Entry 9GA5 (electron microscopy, 3.20 A resolution); this record covers chains B and C of the 4 polymer chains in the assembly.

Chain B:
Name: UvrABC system protein A
From: Mycobacterium tuberculosis
Reference sequence: P9WQK7 (UVRA_MYCTU); residues 1-953 here = UniProt positions 1-953
Amino-acid sequence (974 residues; each row starts with the number of its first residue; numbers below 1 keep their minus sign (Met-20 is residue -20)):
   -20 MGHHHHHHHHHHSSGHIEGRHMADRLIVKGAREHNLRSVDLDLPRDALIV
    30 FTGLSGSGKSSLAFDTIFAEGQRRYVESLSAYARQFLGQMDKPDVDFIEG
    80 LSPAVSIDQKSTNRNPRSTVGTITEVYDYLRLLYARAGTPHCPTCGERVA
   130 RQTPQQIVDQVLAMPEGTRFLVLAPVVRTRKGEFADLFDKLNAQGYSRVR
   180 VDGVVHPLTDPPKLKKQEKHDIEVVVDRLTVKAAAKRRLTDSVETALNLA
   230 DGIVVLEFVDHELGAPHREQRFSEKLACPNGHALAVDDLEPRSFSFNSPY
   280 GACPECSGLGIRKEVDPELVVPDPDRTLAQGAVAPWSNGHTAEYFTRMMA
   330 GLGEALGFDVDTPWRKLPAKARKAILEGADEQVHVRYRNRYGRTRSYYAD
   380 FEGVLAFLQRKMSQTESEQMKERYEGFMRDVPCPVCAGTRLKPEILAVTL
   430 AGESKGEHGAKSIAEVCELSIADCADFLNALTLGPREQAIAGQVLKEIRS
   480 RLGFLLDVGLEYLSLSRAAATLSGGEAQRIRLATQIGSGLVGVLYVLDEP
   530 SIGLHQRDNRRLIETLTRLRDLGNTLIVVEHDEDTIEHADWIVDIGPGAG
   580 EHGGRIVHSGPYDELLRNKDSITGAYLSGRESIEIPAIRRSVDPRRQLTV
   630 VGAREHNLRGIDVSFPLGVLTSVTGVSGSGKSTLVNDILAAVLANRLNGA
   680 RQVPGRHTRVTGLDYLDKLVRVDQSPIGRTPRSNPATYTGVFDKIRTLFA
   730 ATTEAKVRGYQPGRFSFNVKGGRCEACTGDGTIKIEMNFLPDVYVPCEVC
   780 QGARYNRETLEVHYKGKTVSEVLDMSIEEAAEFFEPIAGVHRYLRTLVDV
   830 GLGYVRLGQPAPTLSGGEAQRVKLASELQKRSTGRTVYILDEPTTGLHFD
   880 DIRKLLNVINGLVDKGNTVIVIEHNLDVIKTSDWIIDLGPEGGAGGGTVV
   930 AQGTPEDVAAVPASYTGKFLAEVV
Unresolved in the structure: -20 to 0, 123-265, 364-376
Sequence notes: initiating methionine (-20); expression tag (-19 to 0)
Bound ions: Zn2+ site 1: Cys282, Cys285, Cys412, Cys415; Zn2+ site 2: Cys753, Cys756, Cys776, Cys779
Ligand contacts: ADP (adenosine-5'-diphosphate): Tyr491, Arg496, Thr500, Glu505, His635, Asn636, Val655, Ser656, Gly657, Ser658, Gly659, Lys660, Ser661, Thr662, His903, Gly922

Chain C:
Molecule: Endogenous E. coli DNA
From: Escherichia coli
Sequence (39 nucleotides; each row starts with the number of its first residue):
     1 CACATGAAAAAAAAAATGCATGCATAAAATGATTTCTGA
Unresolved in the structure: 19-25

Chain B / chain C interface:
Residue-residue contacts (13):
  His319(B) - DG18(C)  hydrogen bond to the base
  Gln398(B) - DT17(C)  phosphate contact
  Met399(B) - DG18(C)  sugar contact
  Arg711(B) - DA15(C)  sugar contact
  Lys723(B) - DA7(C)  salt bridge to the phosphate
  Lys749(B) - DA14(C)  hydrogen bond to the phosphate
  Lys749(B) - DA15(C)  salt bridge to the phosphate
  Arg752(B) - DA15(C)  salt bridge to the phosphate
  Arg821(B) - DG6(C)  hydrogen bond to the phosphate
  Arg821(B) - DA7(C)  salt bridge to the phosphate
  Lys859(B) - DA8(C)  phosphate contact
  Arg860(B) - DA7(C)  hydrogen bond to the phosphate
  Arg860(B) - DA8(C)  salt bridge to the phosphate
Other interface residues (no listed pair), chain B (13 interface residues in all): Ser396, Gly818, Tyr822

Overview:
Chain B and chain C form an interface of 13 and 7 residues respectively, with 4 hydrogen bonds and 5 salt
bridges. Polar pairs include His319(B)-DG18(C), Lys749(B)-DA14(C) and Arg821(B)-DG6(C). Chain B binds ADP.
Cys282(B), Cys285(B), Cys412(B) and Cys415(B) form the Zn2+ site 1.
Here chain B is UvrABC system protein A (Mycobacterium tuberculosis) and chain C is Endogenous E. coli DNA
(Escherichia coli). Entry 9GA5 (MtUvrA2 bound to endogenous E. coli DNA) was determined by electron
microscopy, deposited together with 9GA2, 9GA3 and 9GA4.
